3MVE - chains A and B; structure by X-ray diffraction, 2.20 A resolution.

Chain A (and B):
Molecule: UPF0255 protein VV1_0328
Organism: Vibrio vulnificus
Notes: chain B of this document is another copy of the same molecule, construct and numbering; everything in this record applies to it too
Reference sequence: Q8DF91 (Y328_VIBVU); residue numbers follow UniProt; this construct covers 1-415
Sequence (415 residues; row label = number of the first residue in the row):
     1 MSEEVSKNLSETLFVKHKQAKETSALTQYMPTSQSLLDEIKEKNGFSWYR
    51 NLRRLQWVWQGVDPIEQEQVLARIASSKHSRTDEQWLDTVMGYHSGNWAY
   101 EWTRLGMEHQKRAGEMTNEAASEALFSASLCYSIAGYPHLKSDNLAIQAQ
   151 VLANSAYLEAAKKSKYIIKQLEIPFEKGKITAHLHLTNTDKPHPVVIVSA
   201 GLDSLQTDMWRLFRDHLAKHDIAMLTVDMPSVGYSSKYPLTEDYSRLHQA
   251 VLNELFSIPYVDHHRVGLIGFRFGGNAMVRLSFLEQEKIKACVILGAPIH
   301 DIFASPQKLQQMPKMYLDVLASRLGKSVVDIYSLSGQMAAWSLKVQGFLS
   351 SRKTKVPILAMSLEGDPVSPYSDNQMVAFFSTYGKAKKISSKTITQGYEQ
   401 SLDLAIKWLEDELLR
Unresolved in the structure: 1-19 (chain B: 1-20)
From the paper describing this entry:
  - catalytic residues: R53, D203, R272
  - mutagenesis - R53A/R272A, D203A, D203N: abolished catalytic activity
  - mutagenesis - R53A, R272A: decreased catalytic activity

Interface between chain A and chain B:
Contacting residue pairs (29):
  Y93(A) - S155(B)
  Y93(A) - E159(B)
  H94(A) - K162(B)
  H94(A) - K163(B)
  Y100(A) - E159(B)  hydrogen bond
  M107(A) - M107(B)
  M107(A) - Q110(B)
  M107(A) - Y132(B)
  Q110(A) - Y93(B)  hydrogen bond
  Q110(A) - Q148(B)  hydrogen bond
  K111(A) - Y100(B)  hydrogen bond (backbone-side chain)
  K111(A) - M107(B)
  G114(A) - Y93(B)
  G114(A) - H94(B)
  G114(A) - S95(B)  hydrogen bond (backbone-backbone)
  G114(A) - Y100(B)
  E115(A) - Y100(B)
  Y132(A) - Q148(B)
  Q148(A) - V151(B)
  V151(A) - V151(B)  hydrophobic
  L152(A) - Q148(B)  hydrogen bond (backbone-side chain)
  L152(A) - V151(B)  hydrophobic
  L152(A) - L152(B)  hydrophobic
  S155(A) - N144(B)  hydrogen bond
  S155(A) - Q148(B)
  A156(A) - Q148(B)
  E159(A) - N144(B)  hydrogen bond
  E159(A) - L145(B)
  K163(A) - Y93(B)  hydrogen bond (side chain-backbone)
Other interface residues (no listed pair), chain A (18 interface residues in all): L158, K162
Other interface residues (no listed pair), chain B (18 interface residues in all): K21, I147

Overview:
The chain A/chain B interface involves 18 residues from each chain, with 9 hydrogen bonds. Polar pairs include
Y100(A)-E159(B), Q110(A)-Y93(B) and Q110(A)-Q148(B). From the paper: catalytic residues R53(A), D203(A) and
R272(A); R53A/R272A, D203A and D203N of chain A abolish catalytic activity; 5 substitutions were tested in
all.
Chain A and chain B are both UPF0255 protein VV1_0328 (Vibrio vulnificus); the structure, Crystal structure of
a novel pyruvate decarboxylase, was determined by X-ray diffraction together with 3OUR from the same study.
